PDB entry 4FB3 | X-ray diffraction, 3.79 A resolution | chains C and B of the 5 polymer chains in the assembly

# Chain C
Molecule: ORI DNA oligonucleotide-Crick strand
Sequence (26 nucleotides; row label = number of the first residue in the row):
     1 CGGAGGCCAGGGGCCCCCGGCCTCTG

# Chain B
Name: Large T antigen
From: Mouse polyomavirus
Notes: EC 3.6.4.-; fragment: origin binding domain
UniProtKB: P03074 (LT_POVM3); residues 290-420 here = UniProt positions 290-420
Chain sequence (146 residues; numbered 283 to 428; the number before each row is that of its first residue):
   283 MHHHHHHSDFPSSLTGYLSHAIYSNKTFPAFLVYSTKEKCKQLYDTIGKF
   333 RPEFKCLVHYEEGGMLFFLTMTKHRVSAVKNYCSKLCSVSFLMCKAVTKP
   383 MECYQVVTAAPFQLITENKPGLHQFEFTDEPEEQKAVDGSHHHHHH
Unresolved in the structure: 283-289, 404-428
Construct notes: expression tag (283-289, 421-428)
What the authors report for this chain:
  - binding site for ORI DNA oligonucleotide-Watson strand: Tyr-305, Arg-357

# How chain C and chain B interact
Pairs across the interface (18; chain C residue first):
  DG2(C) with Lys-308(B), base contact; Thr-380(B), phosphate contact; Lys-381(B), salt bridge to the phosphate
  DG3(C) with Ser-301(B), hydrogen bond to the phosphate; His-302(B), hydrogen bond to the phosphate; Ala-303(B), phosphate contact; Ser-306(B), sugar contact; Lys-308(B), hydrogen bond to the base
  DA4(C) with Ala-303(B), phosphate contact; Ile-304(B), hydrogen bond to the phosphate; Tyr-305(B), hydrogen bond to the phosphate; Ser-306(B), hydrogen bond to the base; Lys-308(B), base contact
  DG5(C) with Tyr-305(B), base contact; Asn-307(B), hydrogen bond to the base; Lys-308(B), base contact
  DG6(C) with Asn-307(B), base contact
  DC7(C) with Asn-307(B), base contact

# Summary
Chain C and chain B form an interface of 6 and 10 residues respectively; the contacts include 7 hydrogen bonds
and 1 salt bridge. Among the polar pairs are DG3(C)/Lys-308(B), DA4(C)/Ser-306(B) and DG5(C)/Asn-307(B). From
the paper: a binding site for ORI DNA oligonucleotide-Watson strand at Tyr-305(B) and Arg-357(B).
Chain C is ORI DNA oligonucleotide-Crick strand and chain B is Large T antigen (Mouse polyomavirus); the
structure, Polyomavirus T-ag binds symmetrical repeats at the viral origin in an asymmetrical manner, was
determined by X-ray diffraction.
